7VQV - chain A; structure by X-ray diffraction, 1.53 A resolution.

Chain A:
Name: de novo designed protein
Source organism: synthetic construct
Amino-acid sequence (115 residues; row label = number of the first residue in the row):
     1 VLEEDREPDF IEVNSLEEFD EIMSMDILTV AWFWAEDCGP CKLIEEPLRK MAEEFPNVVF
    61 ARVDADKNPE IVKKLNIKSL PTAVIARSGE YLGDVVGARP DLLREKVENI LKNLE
Cystine bridges: C38-C41

Overview:
Chain A is de novo designed protein (synthetic construct); the structure, de novo design based on 1r26, was
determined by X-ray diffraction together with 7VQL, 7VQW, 7VTY and 7VU4 from the same study.
